PDB entry 7XKQ | electron microscopy, 3.30 A resolution | chains C and G of the 8 polymer chains in the assembly

== Chain C ==
Name: ATP synthase subunit alpha
Source organism: Bacillus sp. PS3
Notes: EC 7.1.2.2
Reference sequence: A0A0M3VGF9 (A0A0M3VGF9_BACP3); numbering as in UniProt (aligned over 1-502)
Sequence (502 residues; numbered 1 to 502; the number before each row is that of its first residue):
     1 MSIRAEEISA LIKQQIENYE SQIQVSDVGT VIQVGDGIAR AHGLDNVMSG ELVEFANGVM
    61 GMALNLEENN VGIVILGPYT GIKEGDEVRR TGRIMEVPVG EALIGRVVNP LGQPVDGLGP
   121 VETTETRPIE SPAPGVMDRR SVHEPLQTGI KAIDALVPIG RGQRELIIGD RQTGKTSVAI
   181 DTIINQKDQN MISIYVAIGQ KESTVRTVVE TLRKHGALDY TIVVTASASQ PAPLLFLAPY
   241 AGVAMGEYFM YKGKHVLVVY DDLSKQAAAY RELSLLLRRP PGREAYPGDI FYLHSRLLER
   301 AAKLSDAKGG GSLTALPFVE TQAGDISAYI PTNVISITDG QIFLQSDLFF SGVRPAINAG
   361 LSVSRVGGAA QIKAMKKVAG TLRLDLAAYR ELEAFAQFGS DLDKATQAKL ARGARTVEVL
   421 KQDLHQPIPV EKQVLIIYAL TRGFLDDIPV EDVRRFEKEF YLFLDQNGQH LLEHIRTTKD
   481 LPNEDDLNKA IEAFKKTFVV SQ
Not modelled in the structure: 1-23, 502
Sequence notes: conflict Pro132 (Arg in A0A0M3VGF9), Ser193 (Cys in A0A0M3VGF9), Phe463 (Trp in A0A0M3VGF9)

== Chain G ==
Name: ATP synthase gamma chain
Source organism: Bacillus sp. PS3
Reference sequence: A0A0M4TPJ7 (A0A0M4TPJ7_BACP3); residues 1-285 here = UniProt positions 1-285
Sequence (285 residues; row label = number of the first residue in the row):
     1 MASLRDIKTR INATKKTSQI TKAMEMVSTS KLNRAEQNAK SFVPYMEKIQ EVVANVALGA
    61 GGASHPMLVS RPVKKTGYLV ITSDRGLAGA YNSNVLRLVY QTIQKRHASP DEYAIIVIGR
   121 VGLSFFRKRN MPVILDITRL PDQPSFADIK EIARKTVGLF ADGTFDELYM YYNHYVSAIQ
   181 QEVTERKLLP LTDLAENKQR TVYEFEPSQE EILDVLLPQY AESLIYGALL DAKASEHAAR
   241 MTAMKNATDN ANELIRTLTL SYNRARQAAI TQEITEIVAG ANALQ
Not modelled in the structure: 1, 285

== Interface between chain C and chain G ==
Pairs across the interface (4):
  Pro280(C) with Ala283(G), hydrophobic
  Glu284(C) with Gln272(G); Glu276(G), hydrogen bond (backbone-side chain)
  Asp401(C) with Arg120(G), salt bridge
Interface residues without a listed pair, chain C (5 interface residues in all): Pro281, Arg283
Interface residues without a listed pair, chain G (5 interface residues in all): Gly280

== In short ==
The chain C/chain G interface involves 5 residues from each chain, with 1 hydrogen bond and 1 salt bridge.
Polar pairs include Asp401(C)-Arg120(G) and Glu284(C)-Glu276(G).
Here chain C is ATP synthase subunit alpha and chain G is ATP synthase gamma chain, both from Bacillus sp.
PS3. Entry 7XKQ (F1 domain of FoF1-ATPase with the down form of epsilon subunit from Bacillus PS3) was
determined by electron microscopy, deposited together with 7XKH, 7XKO, 7XKP and 7XKR.
